9B9F - chains A and C of the 5 polymer chains in the assembly; structure by X-ray diffraction, 3.00 A resolution.

== Chain A ==
Protein: Transforming growth factor beta-3
Source organism: Homo sapiens
UniProtKB: P10600 (TGFB3_HUMAN); numbering as in UniProt (aligned over 301-412)
Amino-acid sequence (112 residues; row label = number of the first residue in the row):
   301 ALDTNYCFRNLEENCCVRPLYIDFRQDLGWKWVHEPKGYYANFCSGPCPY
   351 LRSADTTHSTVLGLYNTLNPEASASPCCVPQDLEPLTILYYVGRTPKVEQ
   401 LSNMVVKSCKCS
Disulfide bonds: Cys307-Cys316, Cys315-Cys378, Cys344-Cys409, Cys348-Cys411

== Chain C ==
Protein: Transforming growth factor beta receptor type-1
Source organism: Homo sapiens
Notes: EC 2.7.11.30
UniProtKB: P36897 (TGFR1_HUMAN); residues 29-113 here correspond to UniProt positions 31-115 (UniProt number = residue number + 2)
Amino-acid sequence (87 residues; numbered 27 to 113; the number before each row is that of its first residue):
    27 GSATALQCFCHLCTKDNFTCVTDGLCFVSVTETTDKVIHNSMCIAEIDLI
    77 PRDRPFVCAPSSKTGSVTTTYCCNQDHCNKIELPTTV
Not modelled in the structure: 27-30, 108-113
Sequence notes: expression tag (27-28)
Disulfide bonds: Cys34-Cys52, Cys36-Cys39, Cys46-Cys69, Cys84-Cys98, Cys99-Cys104

== Chain A / chain C interface ==
Contacting residue pairs (7):
  Trp330(A) with Phe82(C), hydrophobic
  Trp332(A) with Pro77(C)
  Tyr390(A) with Pro77(C); Asp79(C)
  Lys397(A) with Asp79(C), salt bridge
  Glu399(A) with Ile76(C)
  Leu401(A) with Ile76(C), hydrophobic
Other interface residues (no listed pair), chain A (7 interface residues in all): Val392
Other interface residues (no listed pair), chain C (5 interface residues in all): Arg80

== In short ==
7 residues of chain A and 5 residues of chain C are in contact; the contacts include 1 salt bridge. The
salt-bridged pair is Lys397(A)-Asp79(C).
Chain A is Transforming growth factor beta-3 and chain C is Transforming growth factor beta receptor type-1,
both from Homo sapiens; the structure, Zebrafish Betaglycan Orphan Domain (zfBGo) in complex with TGF-B3 and
extracellular domains of TGFBRI and TGFBRII, was determined by X-ray diffraction, deposited together with
9FDY, 9FK5, 9FKP and 8DC0.
